Entry 8XKV (electron microscopy, 3.30 A resolution); this record covers chains C and E of the 17 polymer chains in the assembly.

Chain C:
Protein: Probable inactive ATP-dependent zinc metalloprotease FTSHI 5, chloroplastic
From: Arabidopsis thaliana
Reference sequence: F4J3N2 (FTSI5_ARATH); numbering as in UniProt (aligned over 1-1320)
Chain sequence (1320 residues; row label = number of the first residue in the row):
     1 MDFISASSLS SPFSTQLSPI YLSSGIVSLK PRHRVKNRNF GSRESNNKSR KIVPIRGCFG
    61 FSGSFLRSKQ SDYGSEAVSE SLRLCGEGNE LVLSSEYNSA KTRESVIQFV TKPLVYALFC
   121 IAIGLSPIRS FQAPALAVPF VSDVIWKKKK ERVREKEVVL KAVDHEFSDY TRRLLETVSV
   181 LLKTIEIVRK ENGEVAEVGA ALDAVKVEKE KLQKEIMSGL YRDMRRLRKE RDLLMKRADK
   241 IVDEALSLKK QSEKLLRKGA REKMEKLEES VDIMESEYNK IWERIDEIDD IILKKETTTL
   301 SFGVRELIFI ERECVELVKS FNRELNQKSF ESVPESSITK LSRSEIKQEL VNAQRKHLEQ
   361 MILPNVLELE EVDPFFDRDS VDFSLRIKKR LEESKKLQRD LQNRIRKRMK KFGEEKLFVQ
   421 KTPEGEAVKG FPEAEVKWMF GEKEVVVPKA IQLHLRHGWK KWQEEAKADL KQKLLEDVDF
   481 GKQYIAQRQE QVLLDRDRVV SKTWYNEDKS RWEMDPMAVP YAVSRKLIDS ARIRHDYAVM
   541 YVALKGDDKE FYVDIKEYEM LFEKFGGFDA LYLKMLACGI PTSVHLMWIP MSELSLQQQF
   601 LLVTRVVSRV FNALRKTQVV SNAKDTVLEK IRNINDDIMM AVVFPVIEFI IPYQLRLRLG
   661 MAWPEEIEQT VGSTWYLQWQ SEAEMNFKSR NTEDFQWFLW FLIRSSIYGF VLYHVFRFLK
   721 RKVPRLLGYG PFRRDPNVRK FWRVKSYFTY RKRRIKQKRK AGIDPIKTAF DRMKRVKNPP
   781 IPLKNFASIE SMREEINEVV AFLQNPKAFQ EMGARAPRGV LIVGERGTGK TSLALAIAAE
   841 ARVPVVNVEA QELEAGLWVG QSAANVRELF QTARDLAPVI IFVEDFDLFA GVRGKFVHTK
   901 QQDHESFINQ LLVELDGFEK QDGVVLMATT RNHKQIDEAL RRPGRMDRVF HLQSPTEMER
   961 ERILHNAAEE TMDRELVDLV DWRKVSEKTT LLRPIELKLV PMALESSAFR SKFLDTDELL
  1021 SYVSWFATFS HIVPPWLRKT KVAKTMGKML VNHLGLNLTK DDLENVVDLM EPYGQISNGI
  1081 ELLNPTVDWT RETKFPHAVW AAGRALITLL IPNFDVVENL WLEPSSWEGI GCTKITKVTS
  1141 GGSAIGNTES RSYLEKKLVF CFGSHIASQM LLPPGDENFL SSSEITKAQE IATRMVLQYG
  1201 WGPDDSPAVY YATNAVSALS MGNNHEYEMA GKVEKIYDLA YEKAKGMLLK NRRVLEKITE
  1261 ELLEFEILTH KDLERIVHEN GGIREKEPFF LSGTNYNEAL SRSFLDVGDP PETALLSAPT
Not modelled in the structure: 1-167, 332-377, 618-763, 1072-1082, 1139-1147, 1301-1320
UniProt features mapped onto this chain:
  - binding site (ATP): G824 to T831

Chain E:
Protein: Probable inactive ATP-dependent zinc metalloprotease FTSHI 1, chloroplastic
From: Arabidopsis thaliana
Reference sequence: O22993 (FTSI1_ARATH); residue numbers follow UniProt; this construct covers 1-946
Chain sequence (946 residues; each row starts with the number of its first residue):
     1 MASIDNVFSL GTRFSIPENP KRSILKHATT SSFSARTQTR WRAPILRRSF TVLCELKTGS
    61 SSSGETNNSP AADDFVTRVL KENPSQVEPR YRVGDKLYNL KEREDLSKGT NAATGAFEFI
   121 KRKFDSKKKT ETDKSEESVY LSDILREYKG KLYVPEQVFG PELSEEEEFE KNVKDLPKMS
   181 LEDFRKAMEN DKVKLLTSKE VSGVSYTSGY RGFIVDLKEI PGVKSLQRTK WSMKLEVGEA
   241 QALLKEYTGP QYEIERHMTS WVGKVADFPN PVASSISSRV MVELGMVTAV IAAAAVVVGG
   301 FLASAVFAVT SFAFVTTVYV VWPIAKPFLK LFVGVFLGVL EKSWDYIVDV LADGGIFSRI
   361 SDFYTFGGVA SSLEMLKPIL LVVMTMVLLV RFTLSRRPKN FRKWDLWQGI AFSQSKAEAR
   421 VDGSTGVKFA DVAGIDEAVD ELQELVKYLK NPDLFDKMGI KPPHGVLLEG PPGCGKTLVA
   481 KAIAGEAGVP FYQMAGSEFV EVLVGVGSAR IRDLFKRAKV NKPSVIFIDE IDALATRRQG
   541 IFKENSDQLY NAATQERETT LNQLLIELDG FDTGKGVIFL GATNRRDLLD PALLRPGRFD
   601 RKIRVRPPNA KGRLDILKIH ASKVKMSDSV DLSSYASNLP GWSGAKLAQL VQEAALVAVR
   661 KTHNSILQSD MDDAVDRLTV GPTRIGLELG HQGQCRRATT EVGVAITSHL LLRYENAKIE
   721 RCDRVSIIPR GQTLSQVVFH RLDDESYMFG RLPQLLHRLQ VLLGGRAAEE VIYGSDTSKA
   781 SVDYLSDASW LARKILTIWN LENPMVIHGE PPPWRKRPQF VGPRLDFEGS LYDDYDLVEP
   841 PVNFNMDDEV AHRSEELISQ MYNKTVSLLR QNQTALLKTV KVLLNQKEIS GEAIDFILDH
   901 YPPQTPLNSL LQEQNPGSLP FVPEHLRRES GDFVLVNHST DVNAQV
Not modelled in the structure: 1-416, 542-550, 924-946
UniProt features mapped onto this chain:
  - binding site (ATP): G470 to T477
  - mutagenesis: S524 (S524P: In arcl/ftsHi1-1; Pale seedlings. Smaller and more numerous chloroplasts with abnormal thylakoid morphology)

Chain C / chain E interface:
Residue-residue contacts (75; chain C residue first):
  R815(C) - L656(E)
  Q902(C) - S497(E)
  Q902(C) - V500(E)
  K934(C) - R684(E)
  K934(C) - G731(E)
  K934(C) - Q732(E)  hydrogen bond
  P943(C) - E653(E)
  P943(C) - L656(E)
  P943(C) - R660(E)
  D947(C) - R660(E)  salt bridge
  R948(C) - R660(E)
  T1148(C) - R696(E)
  T1148(C) - R697(E)
  E1149(C) - K779(E)  salt bridge
  S1150(C) - R696(E)
  S1150(C) - D776(E)  hydrogen bond
  S1150(C) - T777(E)
  R1151(C) - S775(E)
  R1151(C) - D776(E)  hydrogen bond (backbone-side chain)
  R1151(C) - T777(E)  hydrogen bond (backbone-backbone)
  S1152(C) - D776(E)  hydrogen bond (backbone-side chain)
  L1154(C) - K779(E)
  Y1199(C) - R766(E)  hydrogen bond (backbone-side chain)
  Y1199(C) - K779(E)
  Y1199(C) - V782(E)  hydrophobic
  W1201(C) - R766(E)
  W1201(C) - T777(E)  hydrogen bond
  W1201(C) - S778(E)
  W1201(C) - K779(E)
  P1207(C) - L785(E)
  P1207(C) - I858(E)  hydrophobic
  P1207(C) - Y862(E)  hydrophobic
  A1208(C) - E855(E)
  V1209(C) - L785(E)  hydrophobic
  V1209(C) - S786(E)
  V1209(C) - S789(E)  hydrogen bond (backbone-side chain)
  Y1210(C) - R793(E)
  Y1210(C) - W814(E)
  Y1210(C) - A851(E)
  Y1210(C) - E855(E)  hydrogen bond
  Y1211(C) - S786(E)
  Y1211(C) - W814(E)
  A1212(C) - S786(E)
  A1212(C) - W814(E)  hydrophobic
  N1214(C) - W814(E)
  N1214(C) - R815(E)  hydrogen bond (side chain-backbone)
  N1214(C) - K816(E)
  A1215(C) - P813(E)
  A1215(C) - W814(E)  hydrophobic
  V1216(C) - P813(E)  hydrogen bond (backbone-backbone)
  S1217(C) - P813(E)
  A1218(C) - P813(E)
  L1219(C) - S789(E)
  L1219(C) - R793(E)
  L1219(C) - E810(E)
  L1219(C) - P813(E)  hydrophobic
  L1219(C) - W814(E)  hydrophobic
  S1220(C) - R793(E)  hydrogen bond
  S1220(C) - E810(E)  hydrogen bond (backbone-side chain)
  S1220(C) - D847(E)
  G1222(C) - D847(E)
  G1222(C) - D848(E)
  N1223(C) - F844(E)
  N1224(C) - D848(E)  hydrogen bond
  H1225(C) - H852(E)
  H1225(C) - E855(E)  salt bridge
  N1295(C) - S775(E)  hydrogen bond (backbone-side chain)
  N1297(C) - G774(E)
  N1297(C) - S775(E)  hydrogen bond
  E1298(C) - G774(E)
  A1299(C) - I772(E)
  A1299(C) - Y773(E)  hydrophobic
  L1300(C) - I772(E)  hydrogen bond (backbone-backbone)
  L1300(C) - Q873(E)
  L1300(C) - L907(E)  hydrophobic
Other interface residues (no listed pair), chain C (42 interface residues in all): E938, R942, Q1198, D1205, M1221, Y1296
Other interface residues (no listed pair), chain E (46 interface residues in all): L678, Q692, G693, L763, V771, A780, S859

Overview:
42 residues of chain C and 46 residues of chain E are in contact, with 17 hydrogen bonds and 3 salt bridges.
Polar contacts include D947(C)-R660(E), E1149(C)-K779(E) and H1225(C)-E855(E).
Here chain C is Probable inactive ATP-dependent zinc metalloprotease FTSHI 5, chloroplastic and chain E is
Probable inactive ATP-dependent zinc metalloprotease FTSHI 1, chloroplastic, both from Arabidopsis thaliana.
Entry 8XKV (Cryo-EM structure of the Ycf2-FtsHi motor complex from Arabidopsis in Apo state) was determined by
electron microscopy (same publication as 8Z9Y and 8XKU).
